Entry 7NF7 (electron microscopy, 2.68 A resolution); this record covers chain A.

[Chain A]
Protein: neutral and basic amino acid transport protein rBAT
Source organism: Ovis aries
UniProtKB: A0A6P7DVK7 (A0A6P7DVK7_SHEEP); numbering as in UniProt (aligned over 2-685)
Sequence (686 residues; each row starts with the number of its first residue; numbering starts at 0):
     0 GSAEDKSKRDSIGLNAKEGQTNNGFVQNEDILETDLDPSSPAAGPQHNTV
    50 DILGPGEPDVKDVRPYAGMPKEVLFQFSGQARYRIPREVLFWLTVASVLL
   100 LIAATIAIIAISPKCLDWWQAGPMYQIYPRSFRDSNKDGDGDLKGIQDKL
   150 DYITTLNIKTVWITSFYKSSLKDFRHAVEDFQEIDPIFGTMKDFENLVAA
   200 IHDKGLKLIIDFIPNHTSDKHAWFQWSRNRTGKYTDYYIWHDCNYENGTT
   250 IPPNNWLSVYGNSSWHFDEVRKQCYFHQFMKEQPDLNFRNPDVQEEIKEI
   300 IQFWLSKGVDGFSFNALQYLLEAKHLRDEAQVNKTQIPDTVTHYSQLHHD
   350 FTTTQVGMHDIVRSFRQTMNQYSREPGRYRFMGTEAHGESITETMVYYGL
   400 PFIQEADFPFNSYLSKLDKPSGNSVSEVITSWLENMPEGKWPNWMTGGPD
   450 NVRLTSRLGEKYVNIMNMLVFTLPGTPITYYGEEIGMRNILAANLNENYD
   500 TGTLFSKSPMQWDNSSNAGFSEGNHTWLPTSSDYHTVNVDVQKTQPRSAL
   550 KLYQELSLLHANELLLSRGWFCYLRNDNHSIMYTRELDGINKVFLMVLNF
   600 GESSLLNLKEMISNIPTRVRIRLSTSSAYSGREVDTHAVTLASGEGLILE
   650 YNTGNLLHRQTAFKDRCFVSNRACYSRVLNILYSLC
Disordered / not traced: 0-110
Disulfides: Cys-242/Cys-273, Cys-571/Cys-666, Cys-673/Cys-685
Covalently attached groups: N-acetylglucosamine (NAG) linked to Asn-228, Asn-246, Asn-261, Asn-332, Asn-513, Asn-523
Sequence notes: expression tag (0-1); conflict Gln-181 (Arg in A0A6P7DVK7)
Ion coordination: Ca2+: Asn-214, Asp-284, Tyr-318, Leu-319, Glu-321
What the authors report for this chain:
  - Ca2+ coordination: Asn-214, Asp-284, Tyr-318, Leu-319, Glu-321
  - disease-associated variants - T216M, R365W, M467T: decreased catalytic activity
  - disease-associated variants - T216M: abolished binding to super-dimer
  - disease-associated variants - T216M: decreased localization
  - mutagenesis - N214A/V355C, D284A/V355C, E321A/V355C: decreased binding to super-dimer
  - mutagenesis - E321K/V355C: unchanged binding to super-dimer
  - mutagenesis - N214A, D284A, E321A: decreased catalytic activity on Orn
  - mutagenesis - E321K, V355C: unchanged catalytic activity
  - mutagenesis - N214A, D284A, E321A: decreased localization
  - mutagenesis - E321K: unchanged localization
  - mutagenesis - N214A, D284A, E321A: decreased stability
  - mutagenesis - E321K: unchanged stability
  - mutagenesis - D284A, E321A: decreased binding to super-dimers
  - mutagenesis - R326D/V355C/R362D, D349R/V355C/D359R: abolished binding to super-dimers
  - mutagenesis - R326D/R362D, D349R/D359R: decreased catalytic activity

[In short]
N-acetylglucosamine is covalently linked to Asn-228, Asn-246, Asn-261, Asn-332, Asn-513 and Asn-523. Asn-214,
Asp-284, Tyr-318, Leu-319 and Glu-321 coordinate Ca2+. The paper reports that T216M, R365W and M467T, among
others, reduce catalytic activity; Ca2+ coordination by Asn-214, Asp-284 and Tyr-318 among others; 16
substitutions were tested in all.
Chain A is neutral and basic amino acid transport protein rBAT (Ovis aries); the structure, Ovine rBAT
ectodomain homodimer, asymmetric unit, was determined by electron microscopy together with 7NF6 and 7NF8 from
the same study.
